PDB entry 2X28 | X-ray diffraction, 2.15 A resolution | chain A

Chain A:
Molecule: Sporozoite-specific sag protein
Source organism: Toxoplasma gondii
UniProt: Q6RUA7 (Q6RUA7_TOXGO); residues 1-238 here correspond to UniProt positions 27-264 (UniProt number = residue number + 26)
Amino-acid sequence (238 residues; numbered 1 to 238; the number before each row is that of its first residue):
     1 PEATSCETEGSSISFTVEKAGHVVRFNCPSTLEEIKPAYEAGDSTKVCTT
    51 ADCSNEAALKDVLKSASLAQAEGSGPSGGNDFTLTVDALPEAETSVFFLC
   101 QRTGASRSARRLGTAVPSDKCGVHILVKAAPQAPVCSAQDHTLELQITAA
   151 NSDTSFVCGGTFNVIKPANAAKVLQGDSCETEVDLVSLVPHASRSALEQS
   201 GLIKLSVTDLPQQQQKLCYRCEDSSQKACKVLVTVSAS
Unresolved in the structure: 1-3, 75-76, 106-118, 176
Cystine bridges: Cys6-Cys121, Cys28-Cys100, Cys48-Cys53, Cys136-Cys229, Cys158-Cys221, Cys179-Cys218
Ion coordination: Cd2+ site 1: Glu18, His22; Cd2+ site 2: Asp87, His191; Cd2+ site 3: His124, His141; Cd2+ site 4: Glu144, Glu198
From the paper describing this entry:
  - post-translational modification sites: Ser238 (proposed by the authors, not directly observed)

Overview:
Glu18 and His22 coordinate Cd2+ site 1. Asp87 and His191 form the Cd2+ site 2. From the paper: a modification
site at Ser238.
Chain A is Sporozoite-specific sag protein (Toxoplasma gondii); the structure, cadmium bound structure of
SporoSAG, was determined by X-ray diffraction together with 2WNK from the same study.
